4KHP - chains A and Q of the 22 polymer chains in the assembly; structure by X-ray diffraction, 3.10 A resolution.

== Chain A ==
Molecule: 16S Ribosomal RNA
Source organism: Thermus thermophilus
Sequence (1506 nucleotides; each row starts with the number of its first residue):
     6 UGGAGAGUUU GAUCCUGGCU CAGGGUGAAC GCUGGCGGCG UGCCUAAGAC AUGCAAGUCG
    66 UGCGGGCCGC GGGAUUUUAC UCCGUGGUCA GCGGCGGACG GGUGAGUAAC GCGUGGGUGA
   126 CCUACCCGGA AGAGGGGGAC AACCCGGGGA AACUCGGGCU AAUCCCCCAU GUGGACCCGC
   186 CCCUUGGGGU GUGUCCAAAG GGCUUUGCCC GCUUCCGGAU GGGCCCGCGU CCCAUCAGCU
   246 AGUUGGUGGG GUAAUGGCCC ACCAAGGCGA CGACGGGUAG CCGGUCUGAG AGGAUGGCCG
   306 GCCACAGGGG CACUGAGACA CGGGCCCCAC UCCUACGGGA GGCAGCAGUU AGGAAUCUUC
   366 CGCAAUGGGC GCAAGCCUGA CGGAGCGACG CCGCUUGGAG GAAGAAGCCC UUCGGGGUGU
   426 AAACUCCUGA ACCCGGGACG AAACCCCCGA CGAGGGGACU GACGGUACCG GGGUAAUAGC
   486 GCCGGCCAAC UCCGUGCCAG CAGCCGCGGU AAUACGGAGG GCGCGAGCGU UACCCGGAUU
   546 CACUGGGCGU AAAGGGCGUG UAGGCGGCCU GGGGCGUCCC AUGUGAAAGA CCACGGCUCA
   606 ACCGUGGGGG AGCGUGGGAU ACGCUCAGGC UAGACGGUGG GAGAGGGUGG UGGAAUUCCC
   666 GGAGUAGCGG UGAAAUGCGC AGAUACCGGG AGGAACGCCG AUGGCGAAGG CAGCCACCUG
   726 GUCCACCCGU GACGCUGAGG CGCGAAAGCG UGGGGAGCAA ACCGGAUUAG AUACCCGGGU
   786 AGUCCACGCC CUAAACGAUG CGCGCUAGGU CUCUGGGUCU CCUGGGGGCC GAAGCUAACG
   846 CGUUAAGCGC GCCGCCUGGG GAGUACGGCC GCAAGGCUGA AACUCAAAGG AAUUGACGGG
   906 GGCCCGCACA AGCGGUGGAG CAUGUGGUUU AAUUCGAAGC AACGCGAAGA ACCUUACCAG
   966 GCCUUGACAU GCUAGGGAAC CCGGGUGAAA GCCUGGGGUG CCCCGCGAGG GGAGCCCUAG
  1026 CACAGGUGCU GCAUGGCCGU CGUCAGCUCG UGCCGUGAGG UGUUGGGUUA AGUCCCGCAA
  1086 CGAGCGCAAC CCCCGCCGUU AGUUGCCAGC GGUUCGGCCG GGCACUCUAA CGGGACUGCC
  1146 CGCGAAAGCG GGAGGAAGGA GGGGACGACG UCUGGUCAGC AUGGCCCUUA CGGCCUGGGC
  1206 GACACACGUG CUACAAUGCC CACUACAAAG CGAUGCCACC CGGCAACGGG GAGCUAAUCG
  1266 CAAAAAGGUG GGCCCAGUUC GGAUUGGGGU CUGCAACCCG ACCCCAUGAA GCCGGAAUCG
  1326 CUAGUAAUCG CGGAUCAGCC AUGCCGCGGU GAAUACGUUC CCGGGCCUUG UACACACCGC
  1386 CCGUCACGCC AUGGGAGCGG GCUCUACCCG AAGUCGCCGG GAGCCUACGG GCAGGCGCCG
  1446 AGGGUAGGGC CCGUGACUGG GGCGAAGUCG UAACAAGGUA GCUGUACCGG AAGGUGCGGC
  1506 UGGAUC
Differences from the reference sequence: conflict A79 (G131378 in 55771382)

== Chain Q ==
Name: 30S Ribosomal protein S17
Source organism: Thermus thermophilus
UniProtKB: Q5SHP7 (RS17_THET8); residue numbers follow UniProt; this construct covers 2-100
Chain sequence (99 residues; row label = number of the first residue in the row):
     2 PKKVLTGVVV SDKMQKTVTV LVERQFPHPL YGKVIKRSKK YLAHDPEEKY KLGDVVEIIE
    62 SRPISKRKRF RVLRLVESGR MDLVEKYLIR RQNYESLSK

== Chain A / chain Q interface ==
Residue-residue contacts (97):
  G121(A) - Pro2(Q)  hydrogen bond to the sugar
  G121(A) - Glu61(Q)  hydrogen bond to the base
  G122(A) - Pro2(Q)  sugar contact
  G122(A) - Lys3(Q)  sugar contact
  G122(A) - Glu61(Q)  sugar contact
  U123(A) - Lys3(Q)  sugar contact
  A125(A) - Arg63(Q)  salt bridge to the phosphate
  A125(A) - Pro64(Q)  base contact
  U190(A) - Lys3(Q)  base contact
  U190(A) - Ser62(Q)  base contact
  U190(A) - Arg63(Q)  hydrogen bond to the base
  U190(A) - Arg72(Q)  hydrogen bond to the base
  G191(A) - Arg63(Q)  base contact
  C230(A) - Glu61(Q)  base contact
  C230(A) - Pro64(Q)  sugar contact
  C230(A) - Arg70(Q)  hydrogen bond to the phosphate
  C231(A) - Glu61(Q)  sugar contact
  C231(A) - Arg70(Q)  salt bridge to the phosphate
  C231(A) - Phe71(Q)  sugar contact
  G232(A) - Lys4(Q)  sugar contact
  G232(A) - Lys40(Q)  salt bridge to the phosphate
  G232(A) - Tyr42(Q)  phosphate contact
  C233(A) - Arg25(Q)  phosphate contact
  C233(A) - Lys40(Q)  salt bridge to the phosphate
  C233(A) - Tyr42(Q)  phosphate contact
  G234(A) - Arg25(Q)  salt bridge to the phosphate
  A242(A) - Leu98(Q)  hydrogen bond to the sugar
  A242(A) - Ser99(Q)  sugar contact
  A242(A) - Lys100(Q)  salt bridge to the phosphate
  G243(A) - Ser99(Q)  phosphate contact
  G243(A) - Lys100(Q)  hydrogen bond to the phosphate
  U249(A) - Met15(Q)  hydrogen bond to the sugar
  U249(A) - Lys67(Q)  salt bridge to the phosphate
  U249(A) - Arg68(Q)  phosphate contact
  G250(A) - Met15(Q)  sugar contact
  G250(A) - Gln16(Q)  hydrogen bond to the sugar
  G250(A) - Thr18(Q)  hydrogen bond to the sugar
  G250(A) - Ser66(Q)  hydrogen bond to the phosphate
  G250(A) - Lys67(Q)  phosphate contact
  G250(A) - Arg68(Q)  phosphate contact
  G250(A) - Lys69(Q)  hydrogen bond to the phosphate
  G251(A) - Gln16(Q)  sugar contact
  G251(A) - Lys17(Q)  hydrogen bond to the phosphate
  G251(A) - Ile65(Q)  phosphate contact
  G251(A) - Ser66(Q)  phosphate contact
  G251(A) - Lys69(Q)  salt bridge to the phosphate
  U252(A) - Lys17(Q)  salt bridge to the phosphate
  U260(A) - Arg63(Q)  sugar contact
  U260(A) - Pro64(Q)  hydrogen bond to the sugar
  G261(A) - Pro64(Q)  sugar contact
  G261(A) - Ile65(Q)  phosphate contact
  G261(A) - Ser66(Q)  sugar contact
  G261(A) - Lys67(Q)  hydrogen bond to the sugar
  G262(A) - Ile65(Q)  phosphate contact
  G262(A) - Lys67(Q)  phosphate contact
  C263(A) - Lys67(Q)  phosphate contact
  C268(A) - Gln16(Q)  base contact
  A269(A) - Gln16(Q)  sugar contact
  G271(A) - Lys14(Q)  phosphate contact
  G271(A) - Met15(Q)  sugar contact
  G272(A) - Ser12(Q)  hydrogen bond to the phosphate
  G272(A) - Met15(Q)  sugar contact
  G272(A) - Thr20(Q)  phosphate contact
  G272(A) - Arg68(Q)  hydrogen bond to the phosphate
  C273(A) - Lys41(Q)  salt bridge to the phosphate
  C273(A) - Arg68(Q)  salt bridge to the phosphate
  C273(A) - Arg92(Q)  base contact
  G274(A) - Lys41(Q)  salt bridge to the phosphate
  G274(A) - Arg92(Q)  hydrogen bond to the base
  G274(A) - Tyr95(Q)  base contact
  A275(A) - Tyr95(Q)  hydrogen bond to the phosphate
  A275(A) - Leu98(Q)  base contact
  C276(A) - Arg38(Q)  hydrogen bond to the sugar
  C276(A) - Ser39(Q)  hydrogen bond to the base
  C276(A) - Arg91(Q)  salt bridge to the phosphate
  C548(A) - Leu31(Q)  base contact
  C548(A) - Tyr32(Q)  sugar contact
  U566(A) - Ile90(Q)  sugar contact
  U566(A) - Asn94(Q)  sugar contact
  A567(A) - Lys87(Q)  salt bridge to the phosphate
  A567(A) - Arg91(Q)  hydrogen bond to the sugar
  A567(A) - Asn94(Q)  hydrogen bond to the sugar
  G568(A) - Lys87(Q)  salt bridge to the phosphate
  G568(A) - Arg91(Q)  sugar contact
  G569(A) - Lys34(Q)  hydrogen bond to the phosphate
  G569(A) - Lys37(Q)  phosphate contact
  C570(A) - Lys34(Q)  salt bridge to the phosphate
  G581(A) - Gln26(Q)  sugar contact
  G581(A) - Val35(Q)  sugar contact
  G619(A) - Pro2(Q)  phosphate contact
  U620(A) - Pro2(Q)  phosphate contact
  A743(A) - Asn94(Q)  base contact
  G744(A) - Asn94(Q)  base contact
  G744(A) - Ser97(Q)  hydrogen bond to the base
  G744(A) - Leu98(Q)  sugar contact
  G745(A) - Ser97(Q)  sugar contact
  C874(A) - Lys100(Q)  sugar contact
Interface residues without a listed pair, chain A (48 interface residues in all): U248, G297, U582, G628, C631, C857
Interface residues without a listed pair, chain Q (47 interface residues in all): Pro28, Leu43, Arg81

== Overview ==
48 residues of chain A face 47 of chain Q across their interface; the contacts include 25 hydrogen bonds and
16 salt bridges. Among the polar pairs are G121(A)-Glu61(Q), U190(A)-Arg63(Q) and U190(A)-Arg72(Q).
Chain A is 16S Ribosomal RNA and chain Q is 30S Ribosomal protein S17, both from Thermus thermophilus; the
structure, Structure of the Thermus thermophilus 30S ribosomal subunit in complex with de-6-MSA-pactamycin,
was determined by X-ray diffraction.
